2AZE - chains B and C of the 3 polymer chains in the assembly; structure by X-ray diffraction, 2.55 A resolution.

[Chain B]
Name: Transcription factor E2F1
Source organism: Homo sapiens
Notes: fragment: coiled coil and marked box domains (residues 200-301)
UniProt: Q01094 (E2F1_HUMAN); residues 200-301 here = UniProt positions 200-301
Amino-acid sequence (106 residues; numbered 196 to 301; the number before each row is that of its first residue):
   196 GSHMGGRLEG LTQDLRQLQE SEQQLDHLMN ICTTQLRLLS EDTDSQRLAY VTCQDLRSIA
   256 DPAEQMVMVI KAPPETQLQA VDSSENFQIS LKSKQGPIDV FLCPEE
Disordered / not traced: 196-200
Construct notes: cloning artifact (196-199)

[Chain C]
Name: Retinoblastoma-associated protein
Source organism: Homo sapiens
Notes: fragment: C-terminal core domain (residues 829-874)
UniProt: P06400 (RB_HUMAN); residue numbers follow UniProt; this construct covers 829-874
Amino-acid sequence (46 residues; each row starts with the number of its first residue):
   829 SRILVSIGES FGTSEKFQKI NQMVCNSDRV LKRSAEGSNP PKPLKK
Disordered / not traced: 873-874
Curated features (UniProtKB/Swiss-Prot):
  - modified residue: T841 (Phosphothreonine), S855 (Phosphoserine), K860 (N6-methyllysine), K873 (N6-acetyllysine), K874 (N6-acetyllysine)
  - mutagenesis: K860 (K860R: Abolishes monomethylation by SMYD2 and subsequent interaction with L3MBTL1), K870 (K870R: Does not affect the ability to be methylated by SMYD2; when associated with 873-R-R-874), K873 to K874 (Does not affect the ability to be methylated by SMYD2; when associated with 873-R-R-874 ...)

[How chain B and chain C interact]
Pairs across the interface (29; chain B residue first):
  P268(B) - I835(C)
  P269(B) - I835(C)
  E270(B) - I835(C)  hydrogen bond (backbone-backbone)
  T271(B) - S834(C)
  T271(B) - I835(C)  hydrogen bond (backbone-backbone)
  Q272(B) - L832(C)
  Q272(B) - V833(C)
  L273(B) - I831(C)
  L273(B) - L832(C)
  L273(B) - V833(C)  hydrogen bond (backbone-backbone)
  Q274(B) - R830(C)  hydrogen bond
  Q274(B) - I831(C)
  A275(B) - R830(C)
  A275(B) - I831(C)  hydrogen bond (backbone-backbone)
  A275(B) - I848(C)  hydrophobic
  A275(B) - M851(C)
  V276(B) - S829(C)
  V276(B) - R830(C)
  D277(B) - S829(C)  hydrogen bond (backbone-backbone)
  D277(B) - M851(C)
  D277(B) - R857(C)  salt bridge
  S279(B) - R857(C)
  E280(B) - R857(C)
  E280(B) - V858(C)
  E280(B) - L859(C)  hydrogen bond (backbone-backbone)
  F282(B) - V852(C)  hydrophobic
  F282(B) - N854(C)
  F282(B) - S855(C)
  F282(B) - V858(C)  hydrophobic
Other interface residues (no listed pair), chain B (15 interface residues in all): A267, N281
Other interface residues (no listed pair), chain C (16 interface residues in all): F845
The authors on this interface:
  - interface residues, chain C: I831(C), V833(C), I835(C), F845(C), I848(C), M851(C), V852(C)

[Summary]
15 residues of chain B face 16 of chain C across their interface; the contacts include 7 hydrogen bonds and 1
salt bridge. Polar contacts include D277(B)-R857(C), Q274(B)-R830(C) and E270(B)-I835(C). UniProt lists 4
mutagenesis sites on chain C. The paper reports interface residues I831(C), V833(C) and I835(C) among others.
Chain B is Transcription factor E2F1 and chain C is Retinoblastoma-associated protein, both from Homo sapiens;
the structure, Structure of the Rb C-terminal domain bound to an E2F1-DP1 heterodimer, was determined by X-ray
diffraction.
